5GUX - chains L and H; structure by X-ray diffraction, 3.30 A resolution.

Chain L:
Molecule: Antibody fab fragment light chain
Source organism: Mus musculus
Notes: fragment: antibody fab fragment light chain; antibody fragment or engineered binder
Chain sequence (213 residues; numbered 1 to 213; the number before each row is that of its first residue):
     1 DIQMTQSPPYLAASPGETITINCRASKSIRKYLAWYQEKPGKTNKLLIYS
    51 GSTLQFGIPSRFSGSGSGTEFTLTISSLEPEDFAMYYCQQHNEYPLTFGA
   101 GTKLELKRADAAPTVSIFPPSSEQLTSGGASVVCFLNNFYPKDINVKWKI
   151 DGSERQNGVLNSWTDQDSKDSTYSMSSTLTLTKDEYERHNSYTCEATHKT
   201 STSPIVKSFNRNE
Disulfide bonds: Cys23-Cys88, Cys134-Cys194

Chain H:
Molecule: Antibody fab fragment heavy chain
Source organism: Mus musculus
Notes: fragment: antibody fab fragment heavy chain; antibody fragment or engineered binder
Chain sequence (225 residues; numbered 1 to 225; the number before each row is that of its first residue):
     1 EVQLQQSGTVLARPGASVKMSCKASGYSFTSYWMHWVKQRPGQGLEWIGA
    51 VYPGNSDTSYNQKFKGKAKLTAVTSASTAYMELSSLTNEDSAVYYCSRSS
   101 LDGYYVKNWCFDVWGQGTTVTVSSAKTTAPSVYPLAPVCGDTTGSSVTLG
   151 CLVKGYFPEPVTLTWNSGSLSSGVHTFPAVLQSDLYTLSSSVTVTSSTRP
   201 SQSITCNVAHPASSTKVDKKIEPRG
Disulfide bonds: Cys22-Cys96, Cys151-Cys206

Chain L / chain H interface:
Contacting residue pairs - 83 pairs, chain L then chain H:
  Asp1(L) with Lys63(H), salt bridge
  Tyr32(L) with Trp109(H), hydrophobic
  Ala34(L) with Cys110(H), hydrophobic
  Tyr36(L) with Cys110(H); Phe111(H), hydrogen bond (side chain-backbone); Trp114(H)
  Glu38(L) with Gln39(H), hydrogen bond
  Thr43(L) with Trp114(H); Gly115(H); Gln116(H)
  Asn44(L) with Trp114(H)
  Leu46(L) with Phe111(H); Asp112(H)
  Tyr49(L) with Cys110(H), hydrophobic
  Ser50(L) with Trp109(H)
  Gln55(L) with Asp112(H)
  Tyr87(L) with Gln39(H), hydrogen bond; Leu45(H), hydrophobic
  Gln89(L) with Trp109(H); Cys110(H); Phe111(H)
  His91(L) with Asn108(H); Trp109(H)
  Glu93(L) with Asn108(H)
  Tyr94(L) with Trp47(H), hydrophobic; Ser59(H); Tyr60(H), hydrogen bond (side chain-backbone); Asn61(H); Gln62(H), hydrogen bond (side chain-backbone); Asn108(H)
  Pro95(L) with Trp47(H), hydrophobic
  Leu96(L) with His35(H); Trp47(H); Asn108(H); Trp109(H); Phe111(H), hydrophobic
  Phe98(L) with Val37(H), hydrophobic; Leu45(H); Phe111(H), hydrophobic
  Ser116(L) with Thr148(H)
  Ile117(L) with Val138(H)
  Phe118(L) with Leu135(H), hydrophobic; Ala136(H); Thr148(H)
  Pro119(L) with Arg224(H), hydrogen bond (backbone-side chain)
  Pro120(L) with Arg224(H), hydrogen bond (backbone-side chain)
  Ser121(L) with Tyr133(H); Pro134(H)
  Glu123(L) with Tyr133(H); Pro134(H)
  Gln124(L) with Tyr133(H); Lys154(H)
  Ser127(L) with Tyr133(H)
  Ser131(L) with Leu152(H); Lys154(H)
  Val133(L) with Leu135(H), hydrophobic
  Phe135(L) with Gly150(H); Phe177(H), hydrophobic; Ser190(H); Ser191(H)
  Asn137(L) with His175(H); Phe177(H); Ser191(H), hydrogen bond
  Asn138(L) with His175(H)
  Leu160(L) with Val180(H), hydrophobic; Leu181(H); Gln182(H)
  Asn161(L) with Val180(H)
  Ser162(L) with Phe177(H); Pro178(H), hydrogen bond (side chain-backbone); Val180(H)
  Trp163(L) with Pro178(H)
  Thr164(L) with Thr176(H); Phe177(H)
  Ser174(L) with His175(H), hydrogen bond; Phe177(H)
  Met175(L) with Phe177(H)
  Ser176(L) with Phe177(H); Ser189(H), hydrogen bond
  Thr180(L) with Lys154(H); Gln182(H)
  Phe209(L) with Val138(H), hydrophobic
  Glu213(L) with Cys139(H)
Other interface residues (no listed pair), chain L (47 interface residues in all): Gly99, Ala100, Thr178
Other interface residues (no listed pair), chain H (47 interface residues in all): Gly44, Glu46, Tyr95, Ser100, Lys107, Pro137, Leu149, Thr193

Summary:
The chain L/chain H interface involves 47 residues from each chain; the contacts include 11 hydrogen bonds and
1 salt bridge. Polar pairs include Asp1(L)-Lys63(H), Tyr36(L)-Phe111(H) and Glu38(L)-Gln39(H).
Here chain L is Antibody fab fragment light chain and chain H is Antibody fab fragment heavy chain, both from
Mus musculus. Entry 5GUX (Cytochrome c-dependent nitric oxide reductase (cNOR) from Pseudomonas aeruginosa in
complex with xenon) was determined by X-ray diffraction (same publication as 5GUW).
